PDB entry 7EY9 | electron microscopy, 3.40 A resolution | chains m and s of the 36 polymer chains in the assembly

Chain m:
Protein: Tail fiber protein
Organism: Escherichia phage T7
UniProtKB: P03748 (FIBER_BPT7); residue numbers follow UniProt; this construct covers 1-553
Amino-acid sequence (553 residues; numbered 1 to 553; the number before each row is that of its first residue):
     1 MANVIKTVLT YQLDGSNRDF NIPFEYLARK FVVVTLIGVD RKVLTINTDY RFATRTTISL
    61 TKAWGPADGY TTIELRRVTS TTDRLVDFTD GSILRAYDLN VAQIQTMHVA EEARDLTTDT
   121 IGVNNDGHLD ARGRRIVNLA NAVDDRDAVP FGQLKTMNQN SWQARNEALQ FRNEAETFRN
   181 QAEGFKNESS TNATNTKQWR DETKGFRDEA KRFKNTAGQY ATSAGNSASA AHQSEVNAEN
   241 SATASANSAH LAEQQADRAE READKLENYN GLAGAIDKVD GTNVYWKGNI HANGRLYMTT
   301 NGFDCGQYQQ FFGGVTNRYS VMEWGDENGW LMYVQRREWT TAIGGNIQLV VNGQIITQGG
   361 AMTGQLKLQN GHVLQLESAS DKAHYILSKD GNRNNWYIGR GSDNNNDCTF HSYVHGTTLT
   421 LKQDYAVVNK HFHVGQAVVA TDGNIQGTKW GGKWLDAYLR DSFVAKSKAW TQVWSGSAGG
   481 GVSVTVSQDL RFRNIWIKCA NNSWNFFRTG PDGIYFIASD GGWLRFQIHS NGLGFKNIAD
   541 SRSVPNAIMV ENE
Unresolved in the structure: 1-2, 144-553

Chain s:
Protein: Tail tubular protein gp12
Organism: Escherichia phage T7
UniProtKB: P03747 (TUBE2_BPT7); residue numbers follow UniProt; this construct covers 1-794
Amino-acid sequence (794 residues; row label = number of the first residue in the row):
     1 MALISQSIKN LKGGISQQPD ILRYPDQGSR QVNGWSSETE GLQKRPPLVF LNTLGDNGAL
    61 GQAPYIHLIN RDEHEQYYAV FTGSGIRVFD LSGNEKQVRY PNGSNYIKTA NPRNDLRMVT
   121 VADYTFIVNR NVVAQKNTKS VNLPNYNPNQ DGLINVRGGQ YGRELIVHIN GKDVAKYKIP
   181 DGSQPEHVNN TDAQWLAEEL AKQMRTNLSD WTVNVGQGFI HVTAPSGQQI DSFTTKDGYA
   241 DQLINPVTHY AQSFSKLPPN APNGYMVKIV GDASKSADQY YVRYDAERKV WTETLGWNTE
   301 DQVLWETMPH ALVRAADGNF DFKWLEWSPK SCGDVDTNPW PSFVGSSIND VFFFRNRLGF
   361 LSGENIILSR TAKYFNFYPA SIANLSDDDP IDVAVSTNRI AILKYAVPFS EELLIWSDEA
   421 QFVLTASGTL TSKSVELNLT TQFDVQDRAR PFGIGRNVYF ASPRSSFTSI HRYYAVQDVS
   481 SVKNAEDITS HVPNYIPNGV FSICGSGTEN FCSVLSHGDP SKIFMYKFLY LNEELRQQSW
   541 SHWDFGENVQ VLACQSISSD MYVILRNEFN TFLARISFTK NAIDLQGEPY RAFMDMKIRY
   601 TIPSGTYNDD TFTTSIHIPT IYGANFGRGK ITVLEPDGKI TVFEQPTAGW NSDPWLRLSG
   661 NLEGRMVYIG FNINFVYEFS KFLIKQTADD GSTSTEDIGR LQLRRAWVNY ENSGTFDIYV
   721 ENQSSNWKYT MAGARLGSNT LRAGRLNLGT GQYRFPVVGN AKFNTVYILS DETTPLNIIG
   781 CGWEGNYLRR SSGI
Unresolved in the structure: 1-2

Interface between chain m and chain s:
Contacting residue pairs (17):
  T89(m) - A743(s)
  D90(m) - A743(s)
  D90(m) - G744(s)  hydrogen bond (backbone-backbone)
  G91(m) - R742(s)  hydrogen bond (backbone-side chain)
  S92(m) - L741(s)
  S92(m) - R742(s)
  S92(m) - A743(s)  hydrogen bond (backbone-backbone)
  I93(m) - S738(s)
  I93(m) - L741(s)
  I93(m) - R742(s)
  L94(m) - L736(s)
  L94(m) - G737(s)  hydrogen bond (backbone-backbone)
  L94(m) - L741(s)  hydrogen bond (backbone-backbone)
  R95(m) - L736(s)
  R95(m) - G737(s)
  A96(m) - L736(s)
  L99(m) - L736(s)  hydrophobic
Interface residues without a listed pair, chain s (9 interface residues in all): N739, R745

Summary:
Chain m and chain s each contribute 9 residues to their interface, with 5 hydrogen bonds. Polar pairs include
G91(m)-R742(s), D90(m)-G744(s) and S92(m)-A743(s).
Chain m is Tail fiber protein and chain s is Tail tubular protein gp12, both from Escherichia phage T7; the
structure, tail proteins, was determined by electron microscopy together with 7EY6, 7EY7, 7EY8 and 7EYB from
the same study.
